4RRX - chains A and B; structure by X-ray diffraction, 2.78 A resolution.

[Chain A (and B)]
Protein: Prostaglandin G/H synthase 2
From: Mus musculus
Notes: EC 1.14.99.1; chain B of this document is another copy of the same molecule, construct and numbering; everything in this record applies to it too
UniProtKB: Q05769 (PGH2_MOUSE); the construct lacks a stretch of the UniProt sequence, so the offset changes along the chain: 33-105 = UniProt 18-90; 106-618 = UniProt 92-604
Amino-acid sequence (587 residues; row label = number of the first residue in the row):
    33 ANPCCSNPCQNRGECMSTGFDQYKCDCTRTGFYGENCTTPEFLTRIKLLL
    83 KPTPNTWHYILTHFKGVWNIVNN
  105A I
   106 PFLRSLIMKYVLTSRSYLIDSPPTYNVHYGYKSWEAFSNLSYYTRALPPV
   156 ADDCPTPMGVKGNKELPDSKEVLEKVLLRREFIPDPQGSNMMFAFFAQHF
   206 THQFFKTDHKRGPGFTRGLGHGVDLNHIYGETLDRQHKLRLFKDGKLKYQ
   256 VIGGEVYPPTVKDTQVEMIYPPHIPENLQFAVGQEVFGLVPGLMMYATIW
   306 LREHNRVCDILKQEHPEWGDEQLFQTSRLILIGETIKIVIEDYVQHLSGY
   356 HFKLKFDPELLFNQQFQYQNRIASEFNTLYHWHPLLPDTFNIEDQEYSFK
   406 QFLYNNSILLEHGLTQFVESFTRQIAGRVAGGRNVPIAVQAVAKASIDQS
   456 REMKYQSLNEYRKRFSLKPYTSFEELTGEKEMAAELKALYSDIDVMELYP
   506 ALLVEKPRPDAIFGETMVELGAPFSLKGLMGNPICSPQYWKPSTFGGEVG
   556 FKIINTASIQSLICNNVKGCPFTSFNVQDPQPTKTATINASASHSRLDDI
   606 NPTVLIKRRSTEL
Not modelled in the structure: 584-618
Differences from the reference sequence: engineered mutation Trp89 (Val74 in Q05769)
Cystine bridges: Cys36-Cys47, Cys37-Cys159, Cys41-Cys57, Cys59-Cys69, Cys569-Cys575
Covalently attached groups: N-acetylglucosamine (NAG) linked to Asn68, Asn144, Asn410
Ligand contacts: Lumiracoxib (LUR; {2-[(2-chloro-6-fluorophenyl)amino]-5-methylphenyl}acetic acid): Arg120, Tyr348, Val349, Leu352, Ser353, Tyr355, Phe381, Leu384, Tyr385, Trp387, Met522, Val523, Gly526, Ala527, Ser530, Leu531
Curated features (UniProtKB/Swiss-Prot):
  - active site: His207 (Proton acceptor), Tyr385 (For cyclooxygenase activity)
  - binding site (substrate): Arg120, Tyr355
  - binding site (heme b): His388
  - site: Ser530 (Aspirin-acetylated serine), Asn606 (Not glycosylated)
  - modified residue: Cys540 (S-nitrosocysteine), Ser579 (O-acetylserine)
  - glycosylation (N-linked (GlcNAc...) asparagine): Asn68, Asn144, Asn410, Asn594

[Chain A / chain B interface]
Contacting residue pairs (115; chain A residue first):
  Arg44(A) - Gln543(B)
  Glu46(A) - Gln543(B)
  Glu46(A) - Lys546(B)  salt bridge
  Glu46(A) - Ser548(B)  hydrogen bond
  Met48(A) - His320(B)
  Met48(A) - Gly551(B)
  Met48(A) - Gly552(B)
  Ser49(A) - His320(B)  hydrogen bond (backbone-side chain)
  Ser49(A) - Glu322(B)  hydrogen bond
  Ser49(A) - Trp323(B)  hydrogen bond
  Thr50(A) - Glu322(B)
  Gly51(A) - Glu322(B)  hydrogen bond (backbone-side chain)
  Phe52(A) - Pro321(B)
  Phe52(A) - Glu322(B)
  Asp58(A) - Lys546(B)
  Asp58(A) - Pro547(B)
  Asp58(A) - Ser548(B)  hydrogen bond
  Thr60(A) - Lys546(B)
  Arg61(A) - Phe367(B)
  Arg61(A) - Pro542(B)  hydrogen bond (side chain-backbone)
  Arg61(A) - Trp545(B)  hydrogen bond (side chain-backbone)
  Asp125(A) - Gln543(B)  hydrogen bond
  Pro127(A) - Tyr373(B)
  Pro127(A) - Pro538(B)  hydrophobic
  Pro127(A) - Ser541(B)
  Pro127(A) - Tyr544(B)
  Pro128(A) - Tyr544(B)  hydrogen bond (backbone-side chain)
  Thr129(A) - Tyr544(B)
  Tyr134(A) - Glu326(B)  hydrogen bond
  Tyr134(A) - Gln330(B)
  Tyr136(A) - Glu326(B)
  Tyr136(A) - Gln327(B)  hydrogen bond (side chain-backbone)
  Tyr136(A) - Gln330(B)
  Lys137(A) - Leu334(B)
  Lys137(A) - Gln543(B)  hydrogen bond (side chain-backbone)
  Lys137(A) - Tyr544(B)
  Lys137(A) - Lys546(B)
  Lys137(A) - Thr549(B)  hydrogen bond
  Ser138(A) - Gln330(B)
  Ser138(A) - Leu334(B)
  Trp139(A) - Asp229(B)
  Trp139(A) - Gln330(B)
  Trp139(A) - Arg333(B)
  Trp139(A) - Leu334(B)
  Trp139(A) - Ile337(B)  hydrophobic
  Trp139(A) - Asn537(B)
  Trp139(A) - Pro538(B)  hydrophobic
  Glu140(A) - Leu238(B)
  Glu140(A) - Gln330(B)
  Phe142(A) - Pro538(B)  hydrophobic
  Phe142(A) - Tyr544(B)
  Asp229(A) - Trp139(B)
  Leu238(A) - Glu140(B)
  His320(A) - Met48(B)
  His320(A) - Ser49(B)  hydrogen bond (side chain-backbone)
  Pro321(A) - Phe52(B)
  Glu322(A) - Ser49(B)  hydrogen bond
  Glu322(A) - Thr50(B)
  Glu322(A) - Gly51(B)  hydrogen bond (side chain-backbone)
  Glu322(A) - Phe52(B)
  Trp323(A) - Ser49(B)  hydrogen bond
  Glu326(A) - Tyr134(B)  hydrogen bond
  Glu326(A) - Tyr136(B)
  Gln327(A) - Tyr136(B)  hydrogen bond (backbone-side chain)
  Gln330(A) - Tyr134(B)
  Gln330(A) - Tyr136(B)
  Gln330(A) - Ser138(B)
  Gln330(A) - Trp139(B)
  Gln330(A) - Glu140(B)
  Arg333(A) - Trp139(B)
  Leu334(A) - Lys137(B)
  Leu334(A) - Ser138(B)
  Leu334(A) - Trp139(B)
  Ile337(A) - Trp139(B)  hydrophobic
  Phe367(A) - Arg61(B)
  Phe367(A) - Gln370(B)
  Asn368(A) - Gln370(B)
  Gln369(A) - Gln370(B)  hydrogen bond (backbone-side chain)
  Gln370(A) - Phe367(B)
  Gln370(A) - Asn368(B)
  Gln370(A) - Gln369(B)
  Phe371(A) - Gln372(B)  hydrogen bond (backbone-side chain)
  Gln372(A) - Phe371(B)  hydrogen bond (side chain-backbone)
  Gln372(A) - Gln372(B)
  Gln372(A) - Tyr373(B)  hydrogen bond (side chain-backbone)
  Tyr373(A) - Pro127(B)
  Tyr373(A) - Gln372(B)  hydrogen bond (backbone-side chain)
  Tyr373(A) - Gln374(B)  hydrogen bond (backbone-side chain)
  Gln374(A) - Tyr373(B)  hydrogen bond (side chain-backbone)
  Gln374(A) - Gln374(B)
  Asn537(A) - Trp139(B)
  Pro538(A) - Trp139(B)  hydrophobic
  Pro538(A) - Phe142(B)  hydrophobic
  Ser541(A) - Pro127(B)
  Pro542(A) - Arg61(B)  hydrogen bond (backbone-side chain)
  Gln543(A) - Arg44(B)
  Gln543(A) - Asp125(B)  hydrogen bond
  Gln543(A) - Lys137(B)  hydrogen bond (backbone-side chain)
  Tyr544(A) - Pro127(B)
  Tyr544(A) - Pro128(B)  hydrogen bond (side chain-backbone)
  Tyr544(A) - Thr129(B)
  Tyr544(A) - Lys137(B)
  Tyr544(A) - Phe142(B)
  Trp545(A) - Arg61(B)  hydrogen bond (backbone-side chain)
  Lys546(A) - Glu46(B)  salt bridge
  Lys546(A) - Asp58(B)
  Lys546(A) - Thr60(B)
  Lys546(A) - Lys137(B)
  Pro547(A) - Asp58(B)
  Pro547(A) - Thr60(B)
  Ser548(A) - Glu46(B)  hydrogen bond
  Ser548(A) - Asp58(B)  hydrogen bond
  Thr549(A) - Lys137(B)  hydrogen bond
  Gly551(A) - Met48(B)
  Gly552(A) - Met48(B)
Also at the interface, not in a pair above, chain A (57 interface residues in all): Leu145, Val228, Leu366
Also at the interface, not in a pair above, chain B (56 interface residues in all): Leu145, Val228

[Summary]
57 residues of chain A and 56 residues of chain B are in contact; the contacts include 35 hydrogen bonds and 2
salt bridges. Polar contacts include Glu46(A)-Lys546(B), Glu46(A)-Ser548(B) and Ser49(A)-His320(B). Ligands of
chain A: Lumiracoxib. N-acetylglucosamine is covalently linked to Asn68(A), Asn144(A) and Asn410(A).
Both chains are Prostaglandin G/H synthase 2 (Mus musculus). Entry 4RRX (Crystal Structure of Apo Murine V89W
Cyclooxygenase-2 Complexed with Lumiracoxib) was determined by X-ray diffraction, deposited together with
4RRW, 4RRY, 4RRZ and 4RS0.
